Entry 8JFV (X-ray diffraction, 3.05 A resolution); this record covers chains A and B.

Chain A (and B):
Molecule: Catabolite repressor/activator
Organism: Escherichia coli 536
Notes: chain B of this document is another copy of the same molecule, construct and numbering; everything in this record applies to it too
Reference sequence: A0A454A0X5 (A0A454A0X5_ECOL5); numbering as in UniProt (aligned over 1-334)
Amino-acid sequence (334 residues; row label = number of the first residue in the row):
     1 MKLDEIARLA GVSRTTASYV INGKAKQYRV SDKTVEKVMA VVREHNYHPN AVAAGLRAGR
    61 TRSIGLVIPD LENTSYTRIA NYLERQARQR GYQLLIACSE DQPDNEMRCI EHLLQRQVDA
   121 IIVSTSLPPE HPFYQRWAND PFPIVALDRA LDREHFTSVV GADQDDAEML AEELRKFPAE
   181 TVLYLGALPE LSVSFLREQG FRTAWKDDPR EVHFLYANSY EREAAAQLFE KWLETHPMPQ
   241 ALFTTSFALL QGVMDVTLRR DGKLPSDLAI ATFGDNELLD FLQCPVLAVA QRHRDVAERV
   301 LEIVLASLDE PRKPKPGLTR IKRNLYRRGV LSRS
Unresolved in the structure: 1-59, 334 (chain B: 1-60, 334)
Residues lining bound ligands: Sulisobenzone (I4Y): S75, V193, R197, Y220, T245, S246, F273, G274, D275, V289, A290, Q291, H293, R323

Interface between chain A and chain B:
Contacting residue pairs - 56 pairs, chain A then chain B:
  T61(A) - R116(B)  hydrogen bond (backbone-side chain)
  R62(A) - R116(B)  hydrogen bond (backbone-side chain)
  S63(A) - R116(B)
  L71(A) - T77(B)
  L71(A) - N81(B)  hydrogen bond (backbone-side chain)
  E72(A) - N81(B)
  T77(A) - L71(B)
  R78(A) - E72(B)
  N81(A) - D70(B)
  N81(A) - L71(B)  hydrogen bond (side chain-backbone)
  N81(A) - E72(B)  hydrogen bond
  Y82(A) - E72(B)  hydrogen bond
  E84(A) - I96(B)
  E84(A) - A97(B)
  E84(A) - C98(B)  hydrogen bond (side chain-backbone)
  R85(A) - E72(B)  salt bridge
  R85(A) - E100(B)  salt bridge
  R88(A) - A97(B)
  R88(A) - H112(B)
  Q93(A) - L95(B)
  Q93(A) - I96(B)
  Q93(A) - L113(B)
  Q93(A) - R116(B)
  L95(A) - Q93(B)
  L95(A) - L95(B)  hydrophobic
  I96(A) - Q93(B)  hydrogen bond (backbone-side chain)
  I96(A) - I96(B)  hydrophobic
  C98(A) - E84(B)  hydrogen bond (backbone-side chain)
  E100(A) - R85(B)
  H112(A) - R88(B)
  R116(A) - T61(B)  hydrogen bond (side chain-backbone)
  R116(A) - R62(B)  hydrogen bond (side chain-backbone)
  R116(A) - R88(B)
  R116(A) - G91(B)  hydrogen bond (side chain-backbone)
  R116(A) - Q93(B)
  R222(A) - E277(B)  salt bridge
  Q251(A) - E277(B)  hydrogen bond
  M254(A) - F281(B)
  D255(A) - F281(B)
  L258(A) - F281(B)  hydrophobic
  L258(A) - Q283(B)
  G262(A) - Q283(B)
  K263(A) - K263(B)
  K263(A) - Q283(B)
  L264(A) - F281(B)  hydrophobic
  N276(A) - L278(B)
  E277(A) - Q251(B)  hydrogen bond
  L278(A) - F247(B)  hydrophobic
  F281(A) - M254(B)  hydrophobic
  F281(A) - D255(B)
  F281(A) - L264(B)  hydrophobic
  Q283(A) - L258(B)
  Q283(A) - G262(B)
  Q283(A) - K263(B)
  Q283(A) - L264(B)
  R333(A) - L258(B)
Also at the interface, not in a pair above, chain A (39 interface residues in all): D70, Y92, L94, A97, F247, D280
Also at the interface, not in a pair above, chain B (43 interface residues in all): S63, R78, A80, Y82, Y92, L94, C109, R222, N276, D280, R333

Summary:
39 residues of chain A and 43 residues of chain B are in contact, with 14 hydrogen bonds and 3 salt bridges.
Polar contacts include R85(A)-E72(B), R85(A)-E100(B) and R222(A)-E277(B). Bound to chain A: Sulisobenzone.
Both chains are Catabolite repressor/activator (Escherichia coli 536). Entry 8JFV (Crystal structure of
Catabolite repressor acivator from E. coli in complex with sulisobenzone) was determined by X-ray diffraction,
deposited together with 8JFF.
